Entry 2E31 (X-ray diffraction, 2.40 A resolution); this record covers chains A and B.

== Chain A ==
Name: F-box only protein 2
Organism: Mus musculus
UniProt: Q80UW2 (FBX2_MOUSE); residues 1-297 here = UniProt positions 1-297
Amino-acid sequence (297 residues; row label = number of the first residue in the row):
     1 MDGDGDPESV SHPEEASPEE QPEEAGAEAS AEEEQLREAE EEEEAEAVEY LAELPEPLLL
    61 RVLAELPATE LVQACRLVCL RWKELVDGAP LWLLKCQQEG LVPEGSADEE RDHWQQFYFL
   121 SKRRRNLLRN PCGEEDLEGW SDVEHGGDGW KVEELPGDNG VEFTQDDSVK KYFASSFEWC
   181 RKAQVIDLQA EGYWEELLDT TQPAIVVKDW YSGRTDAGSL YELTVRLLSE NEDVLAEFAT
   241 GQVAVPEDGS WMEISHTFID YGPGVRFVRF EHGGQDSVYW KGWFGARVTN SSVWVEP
Unresolved in the structure: 1-46, 104-108
UniProt features mapped onto this chain:
  - binding site (a carbohydrate): Arg214 to Asp216, Tyr279, Trp280
  - site (Important for carbohydrate binding): Asn159, Phe177
  - modified residue: Ser106 (Phosphoserine)

== Chain B ==
Name: S-phase kinase-associated protein 1A
Organism: Homo sapiens
UniProt: P63208 (SKP1_HUMAN); residues 1-163 here correspond to UniProt positions 0-162 (UniProt number = residue number - 1)
Amino-acid sequence (166 residues; row label = number of the first residue in the row; numbers below 1 keep their minus sign (Gly-2 is residue -2)):
    -2 GPHMPSIKLQ SSDGEIFEVD VEIAKQSVTI KTMLEDLGMD DEGDDDPVPL PNVNAAILKK
    58 VIQWCTHHKD DPPPPEDDEN KEKRTDDIPV WDQEFLKVDQ GTLFELILAA NYLDIKGLLD
   118 VTCKTVANMI KGKTPEEIRK TFNIKNDFTE EEEAQVRKEN QWCEEK
Unresolved in the structure: -2 to 1, 36-42, 69-82, 156-163
Construct notes: cloning artifact (-2 to 0)

== How chain A and chain B interact ==
Contacting residue pairs (58; chain A residue first):
  Val48(A) - Asn140(B)  hydrogen bond (backbone-side chain)
  Glu49(A) - Asn140(B)
  Tyr50(A) - Gly98(B)
  Tyr50(A) - Phe101(B)
  Leu51(A) - Gln97(B)
  Leu51(A) - Phe101(B)  hydrophobic
  Leu51(A) - Phe139(B)
  Leu54(A) - Phe101(B)  hydrophobic
  Leu54(A) - Ile104(B)  hydrophobic
  Leu58(A) - Ile104(B)  hydrophobic
  Leu58(A) - Asn108(B)
  Arg61(A) - Leu116(B)
  Arg61(A) - Asp117(B)  salt bridge
  Arg61(A) - Cys120(B)
  Val62(A) - Val123(B)  hydrophobic
  Val62(A) - Ala124(B)
  Val62(A) - Ile127(B)  hydrophobic
  Glu65(A) - Lys121(B)
  Glu65(A) - Ala124(B)
  Leu66(A) - Ala124(B)
  Leu66(A) - Ile127(B)  hydrophobic
  Leu66(A) - Lys128(B)
  Pro67(A) - Lys128(B)
  Glu70(A) - Lys128(B)  salt bridge
  Glu70(A) - Gly129(B)  hydrogen bond (side chain-backbone)
  Val72(A) - Gln152(B)
  Val72(A) - Lys155(B)
  Gln73(A) - Gln152(B)
  Gln73(A) - Val153(B)
  Ala74(A) - Lys130(B)
  Ala74(A) - Pro132(B)
  Arg76(A) - Phe145(B)
  Arg76(A) - Gln152(B)
  Leu77(A) - Pro132(B)  hydrophobic
  Leu77(A) - Arg136(B)  hydrogen bond (backbone-side chain)
  Leu77(A) - Phe145(B)
  Leu77(A) - Glu149(B)
  Leu77(A) - Glu150(B)
  Leu77(A) - Ala151(B)  hydrophobic
  Val78(A) - Ile135(B)  hydrophobic
  Val78(A) - Arg136(B)  hydrogen bond (backbone-side chain)
  Val78(A) - Phe145(B)
  Cys79(A) - Ile141(B)  hydrophobic
  Cys79(A) - Lys142(B)
  Cys79(A) - Asp144(B)
  Cys79(A) - Phe145(B)  hydrophobic
  Leu80(A) - Asp144(B)  hydrogen bond (backbone-side chain)
  Leu80(A) - Phe145(B)
  Trp82(A) - Ile127(B)  hydrophobic
  His113(A) - Lys155(B)
  Gln115(A) - Lys155(B)
  Phe119(A) - Arg154(B)
  Arg123(A) - Arg154(B)
  Gln189(A) - Arg154(B)  hydrogen bond (backbone-side chain)
  Gly192(A) - Arg154(B)
  Tyr193(A) - Arg154(B)  hydrogen bond (backbone-side chain)
  Trp194(A) - Arg154(B)
  Trp194(A) - Lys155(B)
Also at the interface, not in a pair above, chain A (36 interface residues in all): Ala52, Glu53, Pro55, Cys75, Arg81, Lys83, Glu196
Also at the interface, not in a pair above, chain B (32 interface residues in all): Leu105

== Summary ==
36 residues of chain A face 32 of chain B across their interface, with 7 hydrogen bonds and 2 salt bridges.
Polar pairs include Arg61(A)-Asp117(B), Glu70(A)-Lys128(B) and Val48(A)-Asn140(B). From UniProt: 5
carbohydrate-binding residues on chain A.
Here chain A is F-box only protein 2 (Mus musculus) and chain B is S-phase kinase-associated protein 1A (Homo
sapiens). Entry 2E31 (Structural basis for selection of glycosylated substrate by SCFFbs1 ubiquitin ligase)
was determined by X-ray diffraction, deposited together with 2E32 and 2E33.
